PDB entry 8DR4 | electron microscopy, 2.45 A resolution | chains D and E of the 12 polymer chains in the assembly

Chain D:
Name: Replication factor C subunit 2
Organism: Saccharomyces cerevisiae
UniProt: P40348 (RFC2_YEAST); residues 1-353 here = UniProt positions 1-353
Chain sequence (353 residues; row label = number of the first residue in the row):
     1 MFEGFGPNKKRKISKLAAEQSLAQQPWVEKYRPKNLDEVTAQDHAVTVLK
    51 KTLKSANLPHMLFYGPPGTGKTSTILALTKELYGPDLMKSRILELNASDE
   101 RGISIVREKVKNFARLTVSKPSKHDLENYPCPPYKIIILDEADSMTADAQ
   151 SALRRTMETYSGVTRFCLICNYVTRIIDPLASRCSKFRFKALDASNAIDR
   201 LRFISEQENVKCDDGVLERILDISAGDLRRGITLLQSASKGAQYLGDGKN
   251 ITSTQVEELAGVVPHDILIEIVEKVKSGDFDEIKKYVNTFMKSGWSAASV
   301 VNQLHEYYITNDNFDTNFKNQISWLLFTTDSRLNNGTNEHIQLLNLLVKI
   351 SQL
Not modelled in the structure: 1-21
Bound ions: Mg2+: Thr72 (together with ATP-gamma-S)
Residues lining bound ligands:
  - ATP-gamma-S (AGS; phosphothiophosphoric acid-adenylate ester), molecule 1: Val28, Tyr31, Arg32, Pro33, Glu38, Val39, Thr40, Gln42, Pro66, Pro67, Gly68, Thr69, Gly70, Lys71, Thr72, Ser73, Asn171, Leu192, Arg200, Leu228, Arg229, Ile232
  - ATP-gamma-S (AGS), molecule 2: Arg154, Glu158, Pro179, Arg183
Curated features (UniProtKB/Swiss-Prot):
  - binding site (ATP): Val28, Arg32, Gly65 to Ser73, Asn171, Arg229
  - modified residue: Met1 (N-acetylmethionine)

Chain E:
Name: Replication factor C subunit 5
Organism: Saccharomyces cerevisiae
UniProt: P38251 (RFC5_YEAST); residues 1-354 here = UniProt positions 1-354
Chain sequence (354 residues; numbered 1 to 354; the number before each row is that of its first residue):
     1 MSLWVDKYRPKSLNALSHNEELTNFLKSLSDQPRDLPHLLLYGPNGTGKK
    51 TRCMALLESIFGPGVYRLKIDVRQFVTASNRKLELNVVSSPYHLEITPSD
   101 MGNNDRIVIQELLKEVAQMEQVDFQDSKDGLAHRYKCVIINEANSLTKDA
   151 QAALRRTMEKYSKNIRLIMVCDSMSPIIAPIKSRCLLIRCPAPSDSEIST
   201 ILSDVVTNERIQLETKDILKRIAQASNGNLRVSLLMLESMALNNELALKS
   251 SSPIIKPDWIIVIHKLTRKIVKERSVNSLIECRAVLYDLLAHCIPANIIL
   301 KELTFSLLDVETLNTTNKSSIIEYSSVFDERLSLGNKAIFHLEGFIAKVM
   351 CCLD
Not modelled in the structure: 1, 354
Residues lining bound ligands:
  - ATP-gamma-S (AGS; phosphothiophosphoric acid-adenylate ester): Arg155, Glu159, Pro180, Arg184
  - GDP (guanosine-5'-diphosphate): Val5, Asp6, Arg9, Pro10, Ala15, Leu16, Ser17, His18, Pro44, Asn45, Gly46, Thr47, Gly48, Lys49, Lys50, Thr51, Arg52, Ile201, Leu230, Arg231, Leu234
Curated features (UniProtKB/Swiss-Prot):
  - binding site (ATP): Val5, Ser17, Gly43 to Thr51, Arg231

Chain D / chain E interface:
Residue-residue contacts - 88 pairs, chain D then chain E:
  Ala23(D) - Arg34(E)
  Ala23(D) - Asp35(E)
  Gln24(D) - Arg34(E)
  Gln24(D) - Arg166(E)  hydrogen bond (backbone-side chain)
  Gln25(D) - Asp35(E)
  Gln25(D) - Ser162(E)  hydrogen bond
  Gln25(D) - Lys163(E)
  Gln25(D) - Arg166(E)
  Pro26(D) - Arg166(E)
  Glu29(D) - Glu159(E)
  Glu29(D) - Ser162(E)
  Arg32(D) - Glu159(E)  salt bridge
  Thr72(D) - Arg156(E)
  Asn96(D) - Arg156(E)
  Ala97(D) - Gln110(E)  hydrogen bond (backbone-side chain)
  Ala97(D) - Ala152(E)
  Ala97(D) - Ala153(E)
  Ser98(D) - Gln110(E)
  Ser98(D) - Lys114(E)  hydrogen bond
  Ser98(D) - Ala153(E)
  Asp99(D) - Gln110(E)
  Asp99(D) - Lys114(E)  salt bridge
  Glu141(D) - Ala152(E)
  Glu141(D) - Arg155(E)  salt bridge
  Glu141(D) - Arg156(E)
  Ser144(D) - Ala152(E)
  Asn171(D) - Arg155(E)  hydrogen bond
  Asp227(D) - Ser183(E)  hydrogen bond
  Arg229(D) - Glu159(E)  salt bridge
  Arg229(D) - Ser183(E)  hydrogen bond
  Arg229(D) - Arg184(E)
  Gln236(D) - Asp35(E)  hydrogen bond (side chain-backbone)
  Ser237(D) - Phe25(E)
  Ser237(D) - Leu186(E)
  Lys240(D) - Gln32(E)  hydrogen bond (side chain-backbone)
  Lys240(D) - Asp35(E)  salt bridge
  Tyr244(D) - Lys27(E)
  Tyr244(D) - Ser28(E)
  Tyr244(D) - Asp31(E)
  Glu258(D) - Arg189(E)  salt bridge
  Leu259(D) - Phe25(E)  hydrophobic
  Phe280(D) - Leu308(E)  hydrophobic
  Phe280(D) - Lys318(E)
  Phe280(D) - Ser319(E)
  Asp281(D) - Lys318(E)
  Lys284(D) - Leu308(E)
  Lys284(D) - Asp309(E)  salt bridge
  Asn288(D) - Asn227(E)  hydrogen bond
  Lys292(D) - Pro44(E)
  Lys292(D) - Pro191(E)
  Lys292(D) - Ala192(E)  hydrogen bond (backbone-backbone)
  Lys292(D) - Asn227(E)
  Ser293(D) - Arg189(E)  hydrogen bond (backbone-side chain)
  Ser293(D) - Pro191(E)
  Gly294(D) - Tyr42(E)
  Gly294(D) - Arg189(E)
  Trp295(D) - Arg189(E)
  Arg332(D) - Ser326(E)  hydrogen bond
  Arg332(D) - Val327(E)
  Arg332(D) - Glu330(E)  salt bridge
  Leu333(D) - Ser175(E)
  Asn335(D) - Glu330(E)  hydrogen bond
  Asn335(D) - Ser333(E)  hydrogen bond (backbone-side chain)
  Asn335(D) - Leu334(E)
  Gly336(D) - Ser175(E)
  Gly336(D) - Ser333(E)
  Thr337(D) - Ser175(E)  hydrogen bond (backbone-side chain)
  Thr337(D) - Asp329(E)
  Thr337(D) - Glu330(E)
  Asn338(D) - Lys301(E)
  Asn338(D) - Asp329(E)  hydrogen bond (backbone-side chain)
  Glu339(D) - Ser173(E)  hydrogen bond
  Glu339(D) - Met174(E)
  Glu339(D) - Ser175(E)
  His340(D) - Phe305(E)
  Ile341(D) - Ile322(E)
  Ile341(D) - Ser325(E)
  Ile341(D) - Ser326(E)
  Gln342(D) - Ser326(E)  hydrogen bond
  Gln342(D) - Asp329(E)
  Leu344(D) - Leu308(E)  hydrophobic
  Leu344(D) - Ile322(E)  hydrophobic
  Asn345(D) - Ile322(E)
  Asn345(D) - Glu323(E)
  Asn345(D) - Ser326(E)
  Val348(D) - Ser319(E)
  Lys349(D) - Glu323(E)  salt bridge
  Gln352(D) - Ser319(E)  hydrogen bond
Interface residues without a listed pair, chain D (56 interface residues in all): Trp27, Pro67, Glu94, Glu100, Asp140, Arg230, Thr233, Gly241, Gly261, Met291, Ser296
Interface residues without a listed pair, chain E (56 interface residues in all): Asn24, Leu29, Leu36, Pro37, Thr157, Pro176, Ala179, Pro180, Cys185, Leu187, Gly228, Thr315

Overview:
The chain D/chain E interface involves 56 residues from each chain, with 20 hydrogen bonds and 9 salt bridges.
Polar contacts include Arg32(D)-Glu159(E), Asp99(D)-Lys114(E) and Glu141(D)-Arg155(E). One ATP-gamma-S
molecule is bound between chain D and chain E. Bound to chain D: ATP-gamma-S.
Here chain D is Replication factor C subunit 2 and chain E is Replication factor C subunit 5, both from
Saccharomyces cerevisiae. Entry 8DR4 (Open state of RFC:PCNA bound to a 3' ss/dsDNA junction (DNA2) without
NTD) was determined by electron microscopy (same publication as 8DQW, 8DQX, 8DQZ, 8DR0, 8DR1, 8DR3 and 3
further entries).
